PDB entry 4RZY | X-ray diffraction, 1.95 A resolution | chains A and C

Chain A (and C):
Molecule: Peptidase M24
From: Silicibacter lacuscaerulensis
Notes: chain C of this document is another copy of the same molecule, construct and numbering; everything in this record applies to it too
Reference sequence: D0CY07 (D0CY07_9RHOB); residue numbers follow UniProt; this construct covers 1-447
Chain sequence (447 residues; row label = number of the first residue in the row):
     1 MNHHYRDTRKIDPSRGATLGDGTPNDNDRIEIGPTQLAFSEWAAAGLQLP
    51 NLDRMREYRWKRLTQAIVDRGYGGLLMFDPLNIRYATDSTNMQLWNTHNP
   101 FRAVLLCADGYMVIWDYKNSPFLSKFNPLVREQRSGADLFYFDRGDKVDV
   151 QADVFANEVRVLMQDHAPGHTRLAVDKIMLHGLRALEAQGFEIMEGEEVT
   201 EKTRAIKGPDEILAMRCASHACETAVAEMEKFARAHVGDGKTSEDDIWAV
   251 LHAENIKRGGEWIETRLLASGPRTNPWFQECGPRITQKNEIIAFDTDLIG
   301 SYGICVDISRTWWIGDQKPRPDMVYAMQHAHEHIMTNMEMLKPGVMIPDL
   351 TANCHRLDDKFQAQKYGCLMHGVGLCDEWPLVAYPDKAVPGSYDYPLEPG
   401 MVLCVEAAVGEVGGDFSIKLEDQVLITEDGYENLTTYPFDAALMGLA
Disordered / not traced: 1-8
Bound ions: Fe ion site 1: Asp295, Asp297, Asp307, Glu421; Fe ion site 2: Asp307, His371, Glu406, Glu421

Interface between chain A and chain C:
Pairs across the interface (187; chain A residue first):
  Ile11(A) - Pro283(C)
  Ile11(A) - Ile285(C)
  Asn27(A) - Arg284(C)  hydrogen bond (backbone-side chain)
  Asn27(A) - Ile285(C)  hydrogen bond (side chain-backbone)
  Asn27(A) - Gln287(C)
  Asp28(A) - Pro272(C)
  Asp28(A) - Arg273(C)
  Asp28(A) - Arg284(C)  salt bridge
  Arg29(A) - Arg273(C)  hydrogen bond (backbone-side chain)
  Ile30(A) - Arg273(C)  hydrogen bond (backbone-side chain)
  Ile30(A) - Gln279(C)
  Ile32(A) - Arg266(C)
  Ile32(A) - Arg273(C)
  Ile32(A) - Glu280(C)
  Ile32(A) - Cys281(C)
  Ile32(A) - Gly282(C)
  Ile32(A) - Pro283(C)
  Gly33(A) - Pro283(C)
  Pro34(A) - Pro283(C)
  Thr35(A) - Asp245(C)
  Thr35(A) - Pro283(C)
  Asp79(A) - His98(C)
  Leu81(A) - His98(C)
  Thr90(A) - Glu280(C)  hydrogen bond
  Asn91(A) - Glu280(C)
  Met92(A) - Glu264(C)
  Met92(A) - Thr265(C)
  Met92(A) - Glu280(C)  hydrogen bond (backbone-side chain)
  Leu94(A) - Leu94(C)  hydrophobic
  Leu94(A) - Trp262(C)
  Leu94(A) - Ile263(C)
  Leu94(A) - Glu264(C)
  Trp95(A) - Glu264(C)  hydrogen bond (backbone-backbone)
  Trp95(A) - Asp377(C)
  Thr97(A) - Thr97(C)  hydrogen bond
  His98(A) - Asp79(C)
  His98(A) - Leu81(C)
  His98(A) - Lys177(C)  hydrogen bond (backbone-side chain)
  His98(A) - Glu264(C)  salt bridge
  His98(A) - Cys376(C)
  Tyr117(A) - Phe278(C)  hydrophobic
  Lys118(A) - Lys387(C)
  Asn119(A) - Phe278(C)
  Asn119(A) - Lys365(C)  hydrogen bond (side chain-backbone)
  Asn119(A) - Tyr366(C)
  Asn119(A) - Gly367(C)
  Ser120(A) - Phe278(C)
  Phe122(A) - Pro276(C)  hydrophobic
  Phe122(A) - Trp277(C)
  Phe122(A) - Gln279(C)
  Leu123(A) - Phe278(C)
  Phe140(A) - Glu197(C)
  Tyr141(A) - Glu195(C)
  Tyr141(A) - Glu197(C)  hydrogen bond (backbone-side chain)
  Tyr141(A) - Glu198(C)
  Tyr141(A) - Lys202(C)
  Tyr141(A) - Trp379(C)
  Tyr141(A) - Tyr393(C)
  Tyr141(A) - Tyr395(C)
  Phe142(A) - His371(C)
  Phe142(A) - Asp377(C)
  Phe142(A) - Glu378(C)
  Phe142(A) - Trp379(C)
  Phe142(A) - Pro380(C)
  Phe142(A) - Leu381(C)
  Phe142(A) - Tyr393(C)  hydrogen bond (backbone-side chain)
  Asp143(A) - Leu381(C)
  Asp143(A) - Tyr393(C)  hydrogen bond (backbone-side chain)
  Arg144(A) - Ser392(C)
  Arg144(A) - Tyr393(C)  hydrogen bond (backbone-side chain)
  Gly145(A) - Ser392(C)
  Gly145(A) - Tyr393(C)  hydrogen bond (backbone-side chain)
  Asp146(A) - Gly391(C)
  Asp146(A) - Ser392(C)  hydrogen bond (backbone-backbone)
  Asp146(A) - Tyr395(C)  hydrogen bond
  Lys147(A) - Val389(C)
  Lys147(A) - Pro390(C)
  Lys147(A) - Gly391(C)
  Lys147(A) - Ser392(C)
  Asp176(A) - Met179(C)
  Lys177(A) - His98(C)  hydrogen bond (side chain-backbone)
  Lys177(A) - Met179(C)
  Met179(A) - Asp176(C)
  Met179(A) - Lys177(C)
  Met179(A) - Glu197(C)
  Leu180(A) - Leu183(C)  hydrophobic
  His181(A) - Glu195(C)  salt bridge
  Leu183(A) - Leu180(C)  hydrophobic
  Leu183(A) - Leu183(C)  hydrophobic
  Glu187(A) - Arg184(C)  salt bridge
  Ile193(A) - Leu180(C)  hydrophobic
  Glu195(A) - Tyr141(C)
  Glu195(A) - His181(C)  salt bridge
  Glu197(A) - Phe140(C)
  Glu197(A) - Tyr141(C)  hydrogen bond (side chain-backbone)
  Glu197(A) - Met179(C)
  Glu198(A) - Tyr141(C)
  Glu201(A) - Tyr141(C)
  Lys202(A) - Tyr141(C)  hydrogen bond
  Asp245(A) - Thr35(C)
  Asp245(A) - Ile256(C)
  Asp245(A) - Gly259(C)
  Asp246(A) - Lys257(C)  salt bridge
  Trp248(A) - Ile256(C)  hydrophobic
  Ala249(A) - Ala253(C)
  Ala249(A) - Ile256(C)  hydrophobic
  Ala249(A) - Lys257(C)
  His252(A) - Ile256(C)
  Ala253(A) - Ala249(C)
  Ile256(A) - Asp245(C)
  Ile256(A) - Trp248(C)  hydrophobic
  Ile256(A) - Ala249(C)  hydrophobic
  Ile256(A) - His252(C)
  Lys257(A) - Asp246(C)  salt bridge
  Lys257(A) - Ala249(C)
  Gly259(A) - Asp245(C)
  Gly260(A) - Arg266(C)  hydrogen bond (backbone-side chain)
  Glu261(A) - Arg266(C)
  Trp262(A) - Leu94(C)
  Ile263(A) - Leu94(C)
  Glu264(A) - Met92(C)
  Glu264(A) - Leu94(C)
  Glu264(A) - Trp95(C)  hydrogen bond (backbone-backbone)
  Glu264(A) - His98(C)  salt bridge
  Thr265(A) - Met92(C)
  Arg266(A) - Ile32(C)
  Arg266(A) - Gly260(C)  hydrogen bond (side chain-backbone)
  Arg266(A) - Glu261(C)
  Pro272(A) - Asp28(C)
  Arg273(A) - Asp28(C)
  Arg273(A) - Arg29(C)  hydrogen bond (side chain-backbone)
  Arg273(A) - Ile30(C)  hydrogen bond (side chain-backbone)
  Arg273(A) - Ile32(C)
  Pro276(A) - Phe122(C)  hydrophobic
  Trp277(A) - Phe122(C)
  Phe278(A) - Tyr117(C)  hydrophobic
  Phe278(A) - Asn119(C)
  Phe278(A) - Ser120(C)
  Phe278(A) - Phe122(C)
  Phe278(A) - Leu123(C)
  Gln279(A) - Ile30(C)
  Gln279(A) - Phe122(C)
  Glu280(A) - Ile32(C)
  Glu280(A) - Thr90(C)  hydrogen bond
  Glu280(A) - Asn91(C)
  Glu280(A) - Met92(C)  hydrogen bond (side chain-backbone)
  Cys281(A) - Ile32(C)
  Gly282(A) - Ile32(C)
  Pro283(A) - Ile11(C)
  Pro283(A) - Ile32(C)
  Pro283(A) - Gly33(C)
  Pro283(A) - Pro34(C)
  Pro283(A) - Thr35(C)
  Arg284(A) - Asn27(C)  hydrogen bond (side chain-backbone)
  Arg284(A) - Asp28(C)  salt bridge
  Ile285(A) - Ile11(C)
  Ile285(A) - Asn27(C)  hydrogen bond (backbone-side chain)
  Gln287(A) - Arg9(C)
  Gln287(A) - Asn27(C)
  Tyr366(A) - Asn119(C)
  Gly367(A) - Asn119(C)  hydrogen bond (backbone-side chain)
  His371(A) - Phe142(C)
  Cys376(A) - His98(C)
  Asp377(A) - Trp95(C)
  Asp377(A) - Phe142(C)
  Glu378(A) - Phe142(C)
  Trp379(A) - Tyr141(C)
  Trp379(A) - Phe142(C)
  Pro380(A) - Phe142(C)
  Leu381(A) - Phe142(C)
  Leu381(A) - Asp143(C)
  Lys387(A) - Lys118(C)
  Val389(A) - Lys147(C)
  Pro390(A) - Lys147(C)
  Gly391(A) - Asp146(C)
  Gly391(A) - Lys147(C)
  Ser392(A) - Arg144(C)
  Ser392(A) - Gly145(C)
  Ser392(A) - Asp146(C)  hydrogen bond (backbone-backbone)
  Ser392(A) - Lys147(C)
  Tyr393(A) - Tyr141(C)
  Tyr393(A) - Phe142(C)  hydrogen bond (side chain-backbone)
  Tyr393(A) - Asp143(C)  hydrogen bond (side chain-backbone)
  Tyr393(A) - Arg144(C)  hydrogen bond (side chain-backbone)
  Tyr393(A) - Gly145(C)  hydrogen bond (side chain-backbone)
  Tyr395(A) - Tyr141(C)
  Tyr395(A) - Asp146(C)  hydrogen bond
Also at the interface, not in a pair above, chain A (96 interface residues in all): Gln36, Pro100, Val148, Arg184, Ser243, Lys365
Also at the interface, not in a pair above, chain C (97 interface residues in all): Gln36, Pro100, Val148, Glu187, Ile193, Glu201, Ser243

In short:
96 residues of chain A and 97 residues of chain C are in contact, with 36 hydrogen bonds and 9 salt bridges.
Among the polar pairs are Asp28(A)-Arg284(C), His98(A)-Glu264(C) and His181(A)-Glu195(C). Asp295(A),
Asp297(A), Asp307(A) and Glu421(A) form the Fe ion site 1.
Both chains are Peptidase M24 (Silicibacter lacuscaerulensis). Entry 4RZY (Crystal structure of
metallopeptidase-like dimethylsulphoniopropionate (DMSP) lyase RlDddP in complex with MES) was determined by
X-ray diffraction, deposited together with 4RZZ, 4S00 and 4S01.
